PDB entry 8UXY | electron microscopy, 3.30 A resolution | chains Y and N of the 5 polymer chains in the assembly

# Chain Y
Protein: Guanine nucleotide-binding protein G(I)/G(S)/G(T) subunit beta-1
Source organism: Homo sapiens
UniProtKB: P62873 (GBB1_HUMAN); residues 2-340 here = UniProt positions 2-340
Sequence (370 residues; row label = number of the first residue in the row; numbers below 1 keep their minus sign (Met-29 is residue -29)):
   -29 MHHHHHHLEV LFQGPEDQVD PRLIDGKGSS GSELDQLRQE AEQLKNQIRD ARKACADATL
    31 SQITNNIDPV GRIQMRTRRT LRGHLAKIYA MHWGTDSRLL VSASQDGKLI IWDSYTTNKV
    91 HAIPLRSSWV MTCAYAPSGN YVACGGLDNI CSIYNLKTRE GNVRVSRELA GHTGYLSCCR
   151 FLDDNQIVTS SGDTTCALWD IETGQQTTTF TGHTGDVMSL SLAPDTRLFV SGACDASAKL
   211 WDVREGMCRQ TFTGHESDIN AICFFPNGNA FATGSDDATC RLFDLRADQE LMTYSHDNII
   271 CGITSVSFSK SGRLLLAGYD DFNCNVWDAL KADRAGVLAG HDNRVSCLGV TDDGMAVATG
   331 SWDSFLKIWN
Not modelled in the structure: -29 to 2
Sequence notes: initiating methionine (-29); expression tag (-28 to 1)
UniProt features mapped onto this chain:
  - modified residue: Ser2 (N-acetylserine), His266 (Phosphohistidine)
  - natural variant: Leu30 (L30F: In MRD42; uncertain significance), Arg52 (R52G: In MRD42), Gly64 (G64V: In MRD42), Asp76 (D76E: In MRD42; D76G: In MRD42), Gly77 (G77S: In MRD42), Lys78 (K78R: In MRD42), Ile80 (I80N: In MRD42; I80T: In MRD42), His91 (H91R: In MRD42; uncertain significance), Ala92 (A92T: In MRD42), Pro94 (P94S: In MRD42), Leu95 (L95P: In MRD42), Arg96 (R96L: In MRD42), 5 further natural variant entries in UniProt

# Chain N
Protein: Nanobody 35
Source organism: Lama glama
Notes: antibody fragment or engineered binder
Sequence (145 residues; row label = number of the first residue in the row):
     1 QVQLQESGGG LVQPGGSLRL SCAASGFTFS NYKMNWVRQA PGKGLEWVSD ISQSGASISY
    61 TGSVKGRFTI SRDNAKNTLY LQMNSLKPED TAVYYCARCP APFTRDCFDV TSTTYAYRGQ
   121 GTQVTVSSLE VLFQGPGHHH HHHHH
Not modelled in the structure: 127-145

# Chain Y / chain N interface
Residue-residue contacts (13):
  Arg19(Y) - Gln1(N)
  Cys204(Y) - Tyr117(N)
  Asp205(Y) - Ala116(N)
  Thr223(Y) - Gln1(N)
  Glu226(Y) - Gly26(N)
  Glu226(Y) - Phe27(N)
  Glu226(Y) - Tyr32(N)
  Glu226(Y) - Arg98(N)
  Ser227(Y) - Pro100(N)  hydrogen bond (side chain-backbone)
  Ser227(Y) - Tyr117(N)
  Asp228(Y) - Tyr117(N)
  Asp246(Y) - Pro102(N)
  Ile270(Y) - Phe103(N)
Interface residues without a listed pair, chain Y (12 interface residues in all): Arg8, Ala206, Asp247
Interface residues without a listed pair, chain N (14 interface residues in all): Val2, Thr28, Ala101, Gln120

# Overview
12 residues of chain Y face 14 of chain N across their interface; the contacts include 1 hydrogen bond. The
hydrogen-bonded pair is Ser227(Y)-Pro100(N).
Chain Y is Guanine nucleotide-binding protein G(I)/G(S)/G(T) subunit beta-1 (Homo sapiens) and chain N is
Nanobody 35 (Lama glama); the structure, Consensus olfactory receptor consOR1 bound to L-menthol and in
complex with mini-Gs trimeric protein, was determined by electron microscopy (same publication as 8UXV and
8UY0).
